Entry 8V1R (electron microscopy, 2.90 A resolution); this record covers chains A and B of the 4 polymer chains in the assembly.

== Chain A ==
Protein: DNA polymerase
Source organism: Human alphaherpesvirus 1 strain KOS
Notes: EC 2.7.7.7
UniProtKB: H9E937 (H9E937_HHV1); residue numbers follow UniProt; this construct covers 43-1235
Sequence (1199 residues; each row starts with the number of its first residue):
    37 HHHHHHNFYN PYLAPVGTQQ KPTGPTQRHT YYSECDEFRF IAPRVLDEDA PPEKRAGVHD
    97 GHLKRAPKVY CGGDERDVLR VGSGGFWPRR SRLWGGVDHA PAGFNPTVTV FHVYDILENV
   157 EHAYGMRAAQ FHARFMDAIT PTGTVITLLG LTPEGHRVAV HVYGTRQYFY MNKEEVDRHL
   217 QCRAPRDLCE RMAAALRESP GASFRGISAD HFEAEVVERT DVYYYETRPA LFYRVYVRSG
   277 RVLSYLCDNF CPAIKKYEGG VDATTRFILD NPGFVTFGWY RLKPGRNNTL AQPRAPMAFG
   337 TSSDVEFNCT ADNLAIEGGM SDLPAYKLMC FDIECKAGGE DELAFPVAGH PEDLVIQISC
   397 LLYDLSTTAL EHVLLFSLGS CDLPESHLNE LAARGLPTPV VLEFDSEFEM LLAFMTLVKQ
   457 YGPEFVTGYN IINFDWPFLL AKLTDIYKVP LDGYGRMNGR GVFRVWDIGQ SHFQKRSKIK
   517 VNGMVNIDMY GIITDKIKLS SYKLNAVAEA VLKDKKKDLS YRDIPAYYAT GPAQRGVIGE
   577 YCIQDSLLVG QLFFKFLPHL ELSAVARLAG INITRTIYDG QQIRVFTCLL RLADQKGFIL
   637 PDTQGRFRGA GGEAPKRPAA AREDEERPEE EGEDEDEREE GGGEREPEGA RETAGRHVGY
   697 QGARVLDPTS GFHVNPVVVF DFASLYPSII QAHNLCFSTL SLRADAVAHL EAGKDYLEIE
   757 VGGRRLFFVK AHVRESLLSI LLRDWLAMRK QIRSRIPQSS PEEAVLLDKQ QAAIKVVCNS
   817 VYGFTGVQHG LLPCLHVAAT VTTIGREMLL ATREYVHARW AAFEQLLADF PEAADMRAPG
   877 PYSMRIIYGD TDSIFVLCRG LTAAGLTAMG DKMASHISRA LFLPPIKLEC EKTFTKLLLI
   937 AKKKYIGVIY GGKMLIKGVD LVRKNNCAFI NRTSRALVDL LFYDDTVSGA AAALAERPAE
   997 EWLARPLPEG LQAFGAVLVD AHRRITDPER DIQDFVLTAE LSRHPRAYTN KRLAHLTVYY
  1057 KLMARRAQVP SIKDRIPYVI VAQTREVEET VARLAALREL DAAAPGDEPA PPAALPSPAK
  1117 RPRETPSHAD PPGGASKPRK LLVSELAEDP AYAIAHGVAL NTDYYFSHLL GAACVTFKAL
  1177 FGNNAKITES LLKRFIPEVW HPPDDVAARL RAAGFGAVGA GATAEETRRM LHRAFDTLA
Not modelled in the structure: 37-59, 645-690, 1092-1134
Differences from the reference sequence: expression tag (37-42)
Bound ions: Mg2+ site 1: D368, I369; Mg2+ site 2: Y465, D471; Mg2+ site 3: D717, F718, D888 (together with dTTP); Mg2+ site 4: D717, E925; Mg2+ site 5: D717 (together with dTTP)
Small-molecule neighbours: dTTP: D717, F718, A719, S720, L721, Y722, P723, R785, R789, K811, N815, Y818, T887, D888
What the authors report for this chain:
  - binding site for dTTP: L721, Y722, R785, K811, N815
  - Mg2+ coordination: D717, F718, D888, E925
  - specificity-determining residues: Y722, Y818
  - contacts within the chain: K532-E597 (salt bridge), A605-W781, T839-R842 (hydrogen bond), Q697-R842 (hydrogen bond), G698-R842 (hydrogen bond), F891-Y941
  - binding site for Primer DNA: Y941, K953, R959, N961

== Chain B ==
Protein: DNA polymerase processivity factor
Source organism: Human alphaherpesvirus 1 strain KOS
UniProtKB: H9E949 (H9E949_HHV1); numbering as in UniProt (aligned over 1-340)
Sequence (340 residues; numbered 1 to 340; the number before each row is that of its first residue):
     1 MTDSPGGVAP ASPVEDASDA SLGQPEEGAP CQVVLQGAEL NGILQAFAPL RTSLLDSLLV
    61 MGDRGILIHN TIFGEQVFLP LEHSQFSRYR WRGPTAAFLS LVDQKRSLLS VFRANQYPDL
   121 RRVELAITGQ APFRTLVQRI WTTTSDGEAV ELASETLMKR ELTSFVVLVP QGTPDVQLRL
   181 TRPQLTKVLN ATGADSATPT TFELGVNGKF SVFTTSTCVT FAAREEGVSS STSTQVQILS
   241 NALTKAGQAA ANAKTVYGEN THRTFSVVVD DCSMRAVLRR LQVAGGTLKF FLTTPVPSLC
   301 VTATGPNAVS AVFLLKPQKI CLDWLGHSQG SPSAGSSASR
Not modelled in the structure: 1-27, 226-251, 322-340

== Chain A / chain B interface ==
Pairs across the interface - 44 pairs, chain A then chain B:
  A1000(A) - T156(B)
  A1000(A) - M158(B)
  R1001(A) - M158(B)
  P1002(A) - M158(B)
  S1186(A) - D103(B)
  K1189(A) - Q104(B)  hydrogen bond
  R1190(A) - M158(B)
  R1190(A) - R160(B)  hydrogen bond (backbone-side chain)
  F1191(A) - R160(B)  hydrogen bond (backbone-side chain)
  I1192(A) - R160(B)  hydrogen bond (backbone-side chain)
  P1193(A) - R160(B)
  P1193(A) - T163(B)
  E1194(A) - L99(B)
  E1194(A) - K159(B)  salt bridge
  E1194(A) - L162(B)
  E1194(A) - T163(B)
  E1194(A) - S164(B)
  V1195(A) - S164(B)
  W1196(A) - H69(B)
  W1196(A) - L99(B)
  W1196(A) - S164(B)
  W1196(A) - F165(B)
  W1196(A) - V166(B)
  W1196(A) - V167(B)  hydrophobic
  P1198(A) - V166(B)
  P1198(A) - L168(B)  hydrophobic
  R1205(A) - V296(B)
  R1205(A) - L314(B)
  L1206(A) - L168(B)  hydrophobic
  A1208(A) - P295(B)
  A1209(A) - P295(B)  hydrophobic
  G1210(A) - Q171(B)  hydrogen bond (backbone-side chain)
  F1211(A) - L168(B)  hydrophobic
  F1211(A) - V169(B)
  F1211(A) - Q171(B)
  G1212(A) - L168(B)
  V1214(A) - F165(B)
  V1214(A) - V166(B)
  G1215(A) - F165(B)
  L1227(A) - T95(B)
  T1233(A) - Q171(B)
  T1233(A) - G172(B)
  L1234(A) - P170(B)
  L1234(A) - Q171(B)
Interface residues without a listed pair, chain A (29 interface residues in all): L999, A1213, F1231, A1235
Interface residues without a listed pair, chain B (27 interface residues in all): L58, D63, R64, T294
The authors on this interface:
  - interface residues, chain A: K1189(A), R1190(A), I1192(A), E1194(A), W1196(A)

== Overview ==
The interface between chain A and chain B involves 29 residues on one side and 27 on the other; the contacts
include 5 hydrogen bonds and 1 salt bridge. Among the polar pairs are E1194(A)-K159(B), K1189(A)-Q104(B) and
R1190(A)-R160(B). From the paper: a binding site for dTTP at L721(A), Y722(A) and R785(A) among others; a
binding site for Primer DNA at Y941(A), K953(A) and R959(A) among others.
Here chain A is DNA polymerase and chain B is DNA polymerase processivity factor, both from Human
alphaherpesvirus 1 strain KOS. Entry 8V1R (Herpes simplex virus 1 polymerase holoenzyme bound to DNA and DTTP
in closed conformation) was determined by electron microscopy together with 8EXX, 8V1Q, 8V1S and 8V1T from the
same study.
